1W2H - chains A and B; structure by X-ray diffraction, 2.00 A resolution.

[Chain A (and B)]
Molecule: Thymidylate kinase tmk
Organism: Mycobacterium tuberculosis
Notes: EC 2.7.4.9; chain B of this document is another copy of the same molecule, construct and numbering; everything in this record applies to it too
UniProtKB: O05891 (O05891); residue numbers follow UniProt; this construct covers 1-214
Amino-acid sequence (214 residues; numbered 1 to 214; the number before each row is that of its first residue):
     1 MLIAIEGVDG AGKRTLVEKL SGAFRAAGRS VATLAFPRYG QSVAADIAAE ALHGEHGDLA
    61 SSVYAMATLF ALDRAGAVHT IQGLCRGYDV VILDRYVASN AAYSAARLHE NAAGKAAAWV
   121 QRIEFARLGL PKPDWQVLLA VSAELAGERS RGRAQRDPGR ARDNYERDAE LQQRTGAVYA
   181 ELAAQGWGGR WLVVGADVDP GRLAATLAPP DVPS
Unresolved in the structure: 150-167, 210-214 (chain B: 153-160, 210-214)
Small-molecule neighbours:
  - 3'-azido-3'-deoxythymidine-5'-monophosphate (ATM), molecule 1: Val-8, Gly-10, Ala-11, Gly-12, Lys-13, Arg-14, Thr-15, Arg-149
  - 3'-azido-3'-deoxythymidine-5'-monophosphate (ATM), molecule 2: Asp-9, Phe-36, Pro-37, Tyr-39, Leu-52, Phe-70, Arg-74, Arg-95, Tyr-96, Ser-99, Asn-100, Tyr-103, Gln-172

[Chain A / chain B interface]
Contacting residue pairs (32):
  Val-43(A) with Leu-72(B), hydrophobic
  Asp-46(A) with Arg-127(B)
  Ile-47(A) with Ile-123(B), hydrophobic
  Glu-50(A) with Arg-127(B), salt bridge
  His-56(A) with Tyr-64(B); Trp-119(B), hydrogen bond
  Gly-57(A) with Tyr-64(B)
  Asp-58(A) with Ser-62(B), hydrogen bond; Val-63(B), hydrogen bond (side chain-backbone); Tyr-64(B), hydrogen bond (side chain-backbone)
  Leu-59(A) with Ser-62(B); Tyr-64(B); Ala-65(B), hydrophobic; Thr-68(B)
  Ser-61(A) with Asp-58(B)
  Ser-62(A) with Asp-58(B), hydrogen bond; Leu-59(B); Ser-62(B)
  Val-63(A) with Asp-58(B), hydrogen bond (backbone-side chain)
  Tyr-64(A) with His-56(B); Gly-57(B); Asp-58(B), hydrogen bond (backbone-side chain)
  Ala-65(A) with Leu-59(B), hydrophobic; Ala-65(B), hydrophobic
  Thr-68(A) with Leu-69(B)
  Leu-69(A) with Leu-72(B), hydrophobic
  Leu-72(A) with Leu-72(B), hydrophobic
  Trp-119(A) with His-56(B), hydrogen bond
  Ile-123(A) with His-56(B)
  Arg-127(A) with Glu-50(B), salt bridge; His-56(B)
  Leu-128(A) with Val-43(B), hydrophobic
Also at the interface, not in a pair above, chain B (20 interface residues in all): Asp-46, Ile-47, Ser-61, Leu-128

[In short]
Chain A and chain B each contribute 20 residues to their interface; the contacts include 8 hydrogen bonds and
2 salt bridges. Among the polar pairs are Glu-50(A)/Arg-127(B), His-56(A)/Trp-119(B) and Asp-58(A)/Ser-62(B).
Bound to chain A: 3'-azido-3'-deoxythymidine-5'-monophosphate.
Chain A and chain B are both Thymidylate kinase tmk (Mycobacterium tuberculosis); the structure, Crystal
Structure Of Mycobacterium Tuberculosis Thymidylate Kinase Complexed With Azidothymidine Monophosphate
(AZT-MP) (2.0 A Resolution), was determined by X-ray diffraction (same publication as 1W2G).
